Entry 5M0O (X-ray diffraction, 1.80 A resolution); this record covers chain A.

# Chain A
Molecule: Terminal olefin-forming fatty acid decarboxylase
Source organism: Jeotgalicoccus sp. ATCC 8456
UniProt: E9NSU2 (E9NSU2_9STAP); residue numbers follow UniProt; this construct covers 1-422
Sequence (422 residues; numbered 1 to 422; the number before each row is that of its first residue):
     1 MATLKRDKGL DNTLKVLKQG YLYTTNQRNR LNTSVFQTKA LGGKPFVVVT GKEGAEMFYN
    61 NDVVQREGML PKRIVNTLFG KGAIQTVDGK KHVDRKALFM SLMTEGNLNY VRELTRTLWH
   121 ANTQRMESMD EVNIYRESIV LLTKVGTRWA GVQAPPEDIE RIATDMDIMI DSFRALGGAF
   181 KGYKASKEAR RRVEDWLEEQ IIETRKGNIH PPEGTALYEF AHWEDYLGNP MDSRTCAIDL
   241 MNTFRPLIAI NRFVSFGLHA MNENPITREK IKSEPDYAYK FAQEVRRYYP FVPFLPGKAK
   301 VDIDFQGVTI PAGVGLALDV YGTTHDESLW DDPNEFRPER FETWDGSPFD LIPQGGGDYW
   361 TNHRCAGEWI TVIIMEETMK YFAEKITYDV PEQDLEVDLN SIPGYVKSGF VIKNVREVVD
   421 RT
Not modelled in the structure: 1-3
Sequence notes: engineered mutation Gln85 (His in E9NSU2)
Metal / ion sites: heme Fe near Cys365 (its only coordinating residue here)
Residues lining bound ligands:
  - 5,8,11,14,17-eicosapentaenoic acid (EPA): Val16, Tyr23, Thr38, Ala40, Leu41, Phe46, Val48, Pro71, Ile74, Leu78, Phe79, Ile170, Phe173, Leu176, Arg245, Pro246, Ala249, Phe291, Val292, Phe294, Leu295, Pro296, Ala317
  - heme (HEM): Tyr59, Arg66, Ile84, Gln85, His92, Lys96, Phe99, Asn242, Thr243, Pro246, Leu247, Ala249, Ile250, Phe253, Phe291, Val292, Leu295, Pro353, Gln354, Gly355, Asn362, His363, Arg364, Cys365, Ala366, Gly367, Ile370, Thr371
From the paper describing this entry:
  - binding site for 5,8,11,14,17-eicosapentaenoic acid: Arg245
  - catalytic residues: Arg245
  - mutagenesis - F79A, F79W, F79Y, R245E, R245L: decreased catalytic activity
  - mutagenesis - F79A, F79W, F79Y: decreased binding to shorter chain (C10-C16) fatty acids
  - mutagenesis - F79W, F79Y, R245E, R245L: decreased stability
  - mutagenesis - R245E (1260 +/- 160 mum): decreased binding to capric acid
  - mutagenesis - F79A, R245E, R245L: decreased expression
  - mutagenesis - F79A, F79W, F79Y: decreased binding to shorter chain (C10:0-C16:0) fatty acid

# Overview
Chain A binds heme and 5,8,11,14,17-eicosapentaenoic acid. The paper reports the catalytic residue Arg245;
F79A, F79W and F79Y, among others, reduce catalytic activity; 5 substitutions were tested in all.
Chain A is Terminal olefin-forming fatty acid decarboxylase (Jeotgalicoccus sp. ATCC 8456); the structure,
Crystal structure of cytochrome P450 OleT H85Q in complex with arachidonic acid, was determined by X-ray
diffraction (same publication as 5M0N and 5M0P).
